PDB entry 5VWQ | X-ray diffraction, 1.80 A resolution | chains A and D

Chain A (and D):
Protein: Aspartate aminotransferase
Source organism: Escherichia coli K-12
Notes: EC 2.6.1.1; chain D of this document is another copy of the same molecule, construct and numbering; everything in this record applies to it too
UniProt: P00509 (AAT_ECOLI); residue numbers follow UniProt; this construct covers 1-396
Sequence (396 residues; each row starts with the number of its first residue):
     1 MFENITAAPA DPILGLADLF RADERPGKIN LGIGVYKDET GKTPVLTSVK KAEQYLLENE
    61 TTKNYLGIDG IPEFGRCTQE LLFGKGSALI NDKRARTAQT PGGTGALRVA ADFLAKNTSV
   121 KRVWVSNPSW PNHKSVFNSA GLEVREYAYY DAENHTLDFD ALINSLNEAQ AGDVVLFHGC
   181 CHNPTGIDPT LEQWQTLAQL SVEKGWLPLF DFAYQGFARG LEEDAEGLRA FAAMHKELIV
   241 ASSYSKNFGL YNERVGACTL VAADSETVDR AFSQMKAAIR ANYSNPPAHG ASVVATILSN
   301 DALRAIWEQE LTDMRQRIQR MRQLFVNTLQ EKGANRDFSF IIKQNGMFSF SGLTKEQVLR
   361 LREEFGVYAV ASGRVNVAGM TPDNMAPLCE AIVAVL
UniProt features mapped onto this chain:
  - binding site (L-aspartate): Gly34, Trp130, Asn183, Arg374
  - modified residue: Lys246 (N6-(pyridoxal phosphate)lysine)
  - mutagenesis: Tyr65 (Y65F/S: Slight changes in activity), His133 (H133A: Slight increase in maximum velocity of the overall transamination reaction between aspartate and 2-oxoglutarate ...), Arg280 (R280V: Reduces first-order rate constant over 25000-fold), Arg374 (R374A: Reduces first-order rate constant about 10000-fold; R374F/Y: Second-order rate constants are reduced by >5 orders of magnitude)
Ligand contacts: 4'-deoxy-4'-aminopyridoxal-5'-phosphate (PMP): Gly102, Gly103, Thr104, Leu107, Trp130, His133, His178, Asn183, Asp211, Ala213, Tyr214, Ser243, Ser245, Lys246, Arg254
Reported in the primary citation:
  - binding site for 4'-deoxy-4'-aminopyridoxal-5'-phosphate: Tyr214, Lys246

Interface between chain A and chain D:
Contacting residue pairs - 155 pairs, chain A then chain D:
  Met1(A) - Thr118(D)
  Met1(A) - Ser119(D)
  Met1(A) - Val120(D)  hydrophobic
  Met1(A) - Gly172(D)
  Met1(A) - Leu207(D)  hydrophobic
  Met1(A) - Glu237(D)  hydrogen bond (backbone-side chain)
  Phe2(A) - Phe113(D)  hydrophobic
  Phe2(A) - Glu237(D)  hydrogen bond (backbone-side chain)
  Phe2(A) - Leu260(D)  hydrophobic
  Phe2(A) - Val261(D)
  Phe2(A) - Thr267(D)
  Glu3(A) - Glu237(D)
  Glu3(A) - Arg270(D)  hydrogen bond (backbone-side chain)
  Asn4(A) - Arg270(D)
  Ile5(A) - Phe113(D)  hydrophobic
  Ile5(A) - Asn117(D)
  Ile5(A) - Arg270(D)  hydrogen bond (backbone-side chain)
  Ile5(A) - Ala271(D)  hydrophobic
  Ile5(A) - Gln274(D)
  Thr6(A) - Gln274(D)  hydrogen bond (backbone-side chain)
  Ala7(A) - Arg270(D)
  Ala7(A) - Ser273(D)
  Ala7(A) - Gln274(D)
  Ala8(A) - Ser273(D)  hydrogen bond (backbone-side chain)
  Ala8(A) - Gln274(D)
  Ile13(A) - Arg280(D)
  Val35(A) - Asn64(D)
  Val35(A) - Tyr65(D)  hydrophobic
  Thr43(A) - Thr61(D)
  Thr43(A) - Thr62(D)  hydrogen bond (backbone-side chain)
  Pro44(A) - Thr61(D)
  Val45(A) - Thr61(D)
  Val45(A) - Thr62(D)
  Lys50(A) - Leu56(D)
  Lys50(A) - Leu57(D)  hydrogen bond (side chain-backbone)
  Lys50(A) - Glu60(D)  hydrogen bond (side chain-backbone)
  Glu53(A) - Leu57(D)
  Glu53(A) - Lys63(D)  salt bridge
  Gln54(A) - Leu57(D)
  Leu56(A) - Lys50(D)
  Leu57(A) - Lys50(D)  hydrogen bond (backbone-side chain)
  Leu57(A) - Glu53(D)
  Leu57(A) - Gln54(D)
  Glu60(A) - Lys50(D)  hydrogen bond (backbone-side chain)
  Thr61(A) - Thr43(D)
  Thr61(A) - Pro44(D)
  Thr61(A) - Val45(D)
  Thr62(A) - Thr43(D)  hydrogen bond (side chain-backbone)
  Thr62(A) - Val45(D)
  Lys63(A) - Glu53(D)  salt bridge
  Lys63(A) - Gly249(D)
  Lys63(A) - Tyr251(D)
  Lys63(A) - Asn252(D)  hydrogen bond (backbone-backbone)
  Lys63(A) - Glu253(D)  salt bridge
  Asn64(A) - Val35(D)
  Asn64(A) - Asn252(D)  hydrogen bond (backbone-side chain)
  Tyr65(A) - Val35(D)  hydrophobic
  Tyr65(A) - Ser245(D)  hydrogen bond
  Tyr65(A) - Lys246(D)  hydrogen bond
  Tyr65(A) - Tyr251(D)  hydrophobic
  Tyr65(A) - Asn252(D)
  Tyr65(A) - Arg254(D)
  Leu66(A) - Asn252(D)
  Pro101(A) - Tyr283(D)
  Thr104(A) - Arg280(D)
  Thr104(A) - Asn282(D)
  Thr104(A) - Tyr283(D)
  Thr104(A) - Ser284(D)
  Gly105(A) - Asn282(D)
  Arg108(A) - Arg108(D)
  Arg108(A) - Asp112(D)  salt bridge
  Arg108(A) - Ala281(D)  hydrogen bond (side chain-backbone)
  Arg108(A) - Asn282(D)
  Asp112(A) - Arg108(D)  salt bridge
  Phe113(A) - Phe2(D)  hydrophobic
  Phe113(A) - Ile5(D)  hydrophobic
  Lys116(A) - Ser139(D)
  Asn117(A) - Ile5(D)
  Thr118(A) - Met1(D)
  Ser119(A) - Met1(D)
  Val120(A) - Met1(D)  hydrophobic
  Trp130(A) - Arg280(D)
  Asn132(A) - Arg280(D)  hydrogen bond (side chain-backbone)
  Ser135(A) - Ala281(D)
  Val136(A) - Ala281(D)
  Ser139(A) - Lys116(D)
  Ser139(A) - Ala281(D)
  Gly172(A) - Met1(D)
  Leu207(A) - Met1(D)  hydrophobic
  Leu207(A) - Phe2(D)  hydrophobic
  Glu237(A) - Met1(D)  hydrogen bond (side chain-backbone)
  Glu237(A) - Phe2(D)  hydrogen bond (side chain-backbone)
  Glu237(A) - Glu3(D)
  Ser245(A) - Tyr65(D)  hydrogen bond
  Lys246(A) - Tyr65(D)  hydrogen bond
  Gly249(A) - Lys63(D)
  Tyr251(A) - Lys63(D)
  Tyr251(A) - Tyr65(D)  hydrophobic
  Asn252(A) - Lys63(D)  hydrogen bond (backbone-backbone)
  Asn252(A) - Asn64(D)  hydrogen bond (side chain-backbone)
  Asn252(A) - Tyr65(D)
  Asn252(A) - Leu66(D)
  Asn252(A) - Pro286(D)
  Asn252(A) - Pro287(D)
  Asn252(A) - Ala288(D)  hydrogen bond (backbone-backbone)
  Glu253(A) - Lys63(D)  salt bridge
  Glu253(A) - Pro287(D)
  Glu253(A) - Ala288(D)
  Glu253(A) - His289(D)  hydrogen bond (side chain-backbone)
  Arg254(A) - Tyr65(D)
  Arg254(A) - Tyr283(D)  hydrogen bond (side chain-backbone)
  Arg254(A) - Ser284(D)
  Arg254(A) - Asn285(D)  hydrogen bond (side chain-backbone)
  Arg254(A) - Pro286(D)
  Arg254(A) - Pro287(D)
  Leu260(A) - Phe2(D)  hydrophobic
  Val261(A) - Phe2(D)
  Thr267(A) - Phe2(D)
  Arg270(A) - Glu3(D)  hydrogen bond (side chain-backbone)
  Arg270(A) - Asn4(D)
  Arg270(A) - Ile5(D)  hydrogen bond (side chain-backbone)
  Arg270(A) - Ala7(D)
  Ala271(A) - Ile5(D)  hydrophobic
  Ser273(A) - Ala7(D)
  Ser273(A) - Ala8(D)  hydrogen bond (side chain-backbone)
  Gln274(A) - Ile5(D)
  Gln274(A) - Thr6(D)  hydrogen bond (side chain-backbone)
  Gln274(A) - Ala7(D)
  Gln274(A) - Ala8(D)
  Arg280(A) - Thr104(D)
  Arg280(A) - Asn132(D)  hydrogen bond (backbone-side chain)
  Ala281(A) - Arg108(D)  hydrogen bond (backbone-side chain)
  Ala281(A) - Ser135(D)
  Ala281(A) - Val136(D)
  Ala281(A) - Ser139(D)
  Asn282(A) - Thr104(D)
  Asn282(A) - Gly105(D)
  Asn282(A) - Arg108(D)
  Asn282(A) - Asn282(D)  hydrogen bond
  Tyr283(A) - Pro101(D)  hydrophobic
  Tyr283(A) - Thr104(D)
  Tyr283(A) - Arg254(D)  hydrogen bond (backbone-side chain)
  Ser284(A) - Thr104(D)
  Ser284(A) - Arg254(D)
  Asn285(A) - Arg254(D)  hydrogen bond (backbone-side chain)
  Pro286(A) - Asn252(D)
  Pro286(A) - Arg254(D)
  Pro287(A) - Asn252(D)
  Pro287(A) - Glu253(D)
  Pro287(A) - Arg254(D)
  Pro287(A) - Pro287(D)  hydrophobic
  Ala288(A) - Asn252(D)  hydrogen bond (backbone-backbone)
  Ala288(A) - Glu253(D)
  His289(A) - Glu253(D)  hydrogen bond (backbone-side chain)
  His289(A) - His289(D)
Interface residues without a listed pair, chain A (76 interface residues in all): Val49, Leu114, Leu238, Ile239, Leu250, Ala262, Ala277, Ala278
Interface residues without a listed pair, chain D (74 interface residues in all): Leu114, Trp130, Leu238, Ile239, Leu250, Ala262, Ala277, Ala278

In short:
Chain A and chain D form an interface of 76 and 74 residues respectively, with 39 hydrogen bonds and 6 salt
bridges. Polar pairs include Glu53(A)-Lys63(D), Lys63(A)-Glu253(D) and Arg108(A)-Asp112(D). Ligands of chain
A: 4'-deoxy-4'-aminopyridoxal-5'-phosphate. The paper reports a binding site for
4'-deoxy-4'-aminopyridoxal-5'-phosphate at Tyr214(A) and Lys246(A).
Chain A and chain D are both Aspartate aminotransferase (Escherichia coli K-12); the structure, E.coli
Aspartate aminotransferase-(1R,3S,4S)-3-amino-4-fluorocyclopentane-1-carboxylic acid (FCP), was determined by
X-ray diffraction, deposited together with 5VWR.
